6IUH - chains A and C; structure by X-ray diffraction, 1.80 A resolution.

== Chain A ==
Name: ARF GTPase-activating protein GIT1
From: Rattus norvegicus
UniProtKB: Q9Z272 (GIT1_RAT); numbering as in UniProt (aligned over 645-770)
Amino-acid sequence (132 residues; each row starts with the number of its first residue):
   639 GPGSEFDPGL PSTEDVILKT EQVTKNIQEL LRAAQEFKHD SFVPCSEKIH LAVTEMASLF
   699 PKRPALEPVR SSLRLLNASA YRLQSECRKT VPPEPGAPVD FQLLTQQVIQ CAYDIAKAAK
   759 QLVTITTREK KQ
Not modelled in the structure: 639-645, 769-770
Differences from the reference sequence: expression tag (639-644)
From the paper describing this entry:
  - post-translational modification sites: Thr765 (proposed by the authors, not directly observed)
  - mutagenesis - A754Q: abolished localization to FA
  - mutagenesis - T765E: unchanged localization to FA

== Chain C ==
Name: Liprin-alpha-2
From: Homo sapiens
UniProtKB: O75334 (LIPA2_HUMAN); residue numbers follow UniProt; this construct covers 642-671
Amino-acid sequence (36 residues; numbered 636 to 671; the number before each row is that of its first residue):
   636 GPGSEFGHSD AQTLAMMLQE QLDAINKEIR LIQEEK
Not modelled in the structure: 636, 671
Differences from the reference sequence: expression tag (636-641)
From the paper describing this entry:
  - mutagenesis - A650F: increased binding to ARF GTPase-activating protein GIT1 (chain A)

== Interface between chain A and chain C ==
Pairs across the interface (42):
  Ile655(A) with Ile664(C), hydrophobic; Gln668(C)
  Thr658(A) with Ile660(C)
  Glu659(A) with Ile664(C)
  Thr662(A) with Ile660(C)
  Ile665(A) with Leu653(C), hydrophobic
  Gln666(A) with Gln654(C), hydrogen bond; Leu657(C)
  Leu669(A) with Ala650(C), hydrophobic; Gln654(C)
  Leu713(A) with Pro637(C); Gly638(C)
  Thr743(A) with Ala646(C)
  Gln744(A) with Ser644(C); Asp645(C); Ala646(C); Leu649(C)
  Ile747(A) with Ala646(C); Leu649(C); Ala650(C); Leu653(C), hydrophobic
  Gln748(A) with Phe641(C); Leu649(C)
  Ala750(A) with Leu653(C)
  Tyr751(A) with Ser639(C); Phe641(C), hydrophobic; Met652(C); Leu653(C), hydrophobic; Gln656(C), hydrogen bond
  Asp752(A) with Gly638(C); Ser639(C), hydrogen bond
  Ala754(A) with Gln656(C); Ile660(C)
  Lys755(A) with Ser639(C), hydrogen bond; Gln656(C)
  Lys758(A) with Gln656(C), hydrogen bond; Ile660(C); Glu663(C)
  Val761(A) with Glu663(C); Ile667(C), hydrophobic
  Thr762(A) with Glu663(C), hydrogen bond
  Thr765(A) with Ile667(C)
Interface residues without a listed pair, chain A (23 interface residues in all): Gln673, Arg712
Interface residues without a listed pair, chain C (21 interface residues in all): Gly642, Ala659
Interface features reported in the paper:
  - interface residues, chain A: Ile655(A), Thr765(A)
  - hot spots on chain A (mutagenesis) - I655Q, A754Q, T765E: abolished binding to Liprin-alpha-2 (chain C)
  - interface residues, chain C: Leu653(C), Leu657(C), Ile660(C), Ile664(C), Ile667(C)

== In short ==
23 residues of chain A face 21 of chain C across their interface, with 6 hydrogen bonds. Polar pairs include
Gln666(A)-Gln654(C), Tyr751(A)-Gln656(C) and Asp752(A)-Ser639(C). From the paper: I655Q, A754Q and T765E of
chain A abolish binding to Liprin-alpha-2 (chain C); interface residues Ile655(A), Thr765(A) and Leu653(C)
among others.
Chain A is ARF GTPase-activating protein GIT1 (Rattus norvegicus) and chain C is Liprin-alpha-2 (Homo
sapiens); the structure, Crystal structure of GIT1 PBD domain in complex with Liprin-alpha2, was determined by
X-ray diffraction together with 6IUI from the same study.
